Entry 5X8T (electron microscopy, 3.30 A resolution); this record covers chains R and A of the 32 polymer chains in the assembly.

# Chain R
Protein: 50S ribosomal protein L20, chloroplastic
From: Spinacia oleracea
UniProtKB: P28803 (RK20_SPIOL); residues 2-128 here = UniProt positions 2-128
Chain sequence (127 residues; each row starts with the number of its first residue):
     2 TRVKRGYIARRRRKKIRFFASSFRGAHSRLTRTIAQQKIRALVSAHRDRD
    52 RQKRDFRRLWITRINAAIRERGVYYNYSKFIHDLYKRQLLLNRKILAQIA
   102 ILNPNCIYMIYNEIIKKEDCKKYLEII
Disordered / not traced: 2, 118-128

# Chain A
Molecule: 23S rRNA
From: Spinacia oleracea
Sequence (2810 nucleotides; row label = number of the first residue in the row):
     1 UUCAAACGAGGAAAGGCUUACGGUGGAUACCUAGGCACCCAGAGACGAGG
    51 AAGGGCGUAUUAAUCGACGAAAUGCUUCGGGGAGUUGAAAAUAAGCAGAG
   101 AUCCGGAGAUUCCCGAAUAGGUCAACCUUUCGAACUUCUGCUGAAUCCAU
   151 GGGCAGGCAAGAGACAACCUGGCGAACUGAAACAUCUUAGUAGCCAGAGG
   201 AAAAGAAAGCAAAAGCGAUUCCCGUAGUAGCGGCGAGCGAAAUGGGAGCA
   251 GCCUAAACCGUGAAAACGGGGUUGUGGGAGAGCAAUACAAGCGUCGUGCU
   301 GCUAGGCGAAUCAGUGGAGUGCGGAACCCUAGAUGGUGAAAGUCCAGUAG
   351 CCGAAAGCAUCACUAGCUUAUGCUCUGACCCGAGUAGCAUGGGGCACGUG
   401 GAAUCCCGUGUGAAUCAGCAAGGACCACCUUGCAAGGCUAAAUACUCCUG
   451 GGUGACCGAUAGCGAAGUAGUACCGUGAGGGAAGGGUGAAAAGAACCCCC
   501 AUCGGGGAGUGAAAUAGAACAUGAAACCGUAAGCUCUCAAGCAGUGGGAG
   551 GGGGACCAGACCCUGACCGCGUGCCUGUUGAAGAAUGAGCCGGCGACUCA
   601 UAGGCAGUGGCUUGGUUAAGGGAACCCACCGGAGCCGUAGCGAAAGCGAG
   651 UCUUCAUAGGGCAAUUGUCACUGCUUAUGGACCCGAACCUGGGUGAUCUA
   701 UCCAUGACCAGGAUGAAGCUUGGGUGAAACUAAGUGGAGGUCCGAACCGA
   751 CUGAUGUUGAAGAAUCAGCGGAUGAGUUGUGGUUAGGGGUGAAAUGCCAC
   801 UCGAACCCAGAGCUAGCUGGUUCUCCCCGAAAUGCGUUGAGGCGCAGCAG
   851 UUGACUGGACAUCUAGGGGUAAAGCACUGUUUCGGUGCGGGCCGCGAGAG
   901 CGGUACCAAAUCGAGGCAAACUCUGAAUACUAGAUAUGACCUCCAAAUAA
   951 CAGGGGUCAAGGUCGGCCAGUGAGACGAUGGGGGAUAAGCUUCAUCGUCG
  1001 AGAGGGAAACAGCCCGGAUCACCAGCUAAGGCCCCUAAAUGACCGCUCAG
  1051 UGAUAAAGGAGGUAGGGGUGCAGAGACAGCCAGGAGGUUUGCCUAGAAGC
  1101 AGCCACCCUUGAAAGAGUGCGUAAUAGCUCACUGAUCGAGCGCUCUUGCG
  1151 CCGAAGAUGAACGGGGCUAAGCGGUCUGCCGAAGCUGUGGGAUGUAAAAA
  1201 AACAUCGGUAGGGGAGCGUUCCGUGUUAGGGAGAAACGCGUGCGUGAGCC
  1251 GCGUUGGACGAAGCGGAAGCGAGAAUGUCGGCUUGAGUAACGCAAACAUU
  1301 GGUGAGAAUCCAAUGCCCCGAAAACCUAAGGGUUCCUCCGCAAGGUUCGU
  1351 CCACGGAGGGUGAGUCAGGGCCUAAGAUCAGGCCGAAAGGCGUAGUCGAU
  1401 GGACAACAGGUGAAUAUUCCUGUACUACCCCUUGUUGGUCCCGAGGGACG
  1451 GAGGAGGCUAGGUUAGCCGAAAGAUGGUUAUCGGUUCAAGGACGCAAGGU
  1501 GACCCUGUUUUUCAGGGUAAGAAGGGGUAGAGAAAAUGCCUCGAGCCAAU
  1551 GUUCGAGUACCAGGCGCUACGGCGCUGAAGUAACCGAUGCCAUACUCCCA
  1601 GGAAAAGCUCGAACGACCUUCAACAAAAGGGUACCUGUACCCGAAACCGA
  1651 CACAGGUAGGUAGGUAGAGAAUACCUAGGGGCGCGAGACAACUCUCUCUA
  1701 AGGAACUCGGCAAAAUAGCCCCGUAACUUCGGGAGAAGGGGUGCCCCCUC
  1751 ACAAAGGGGGUCGAAGUGACCAGGCCCGGGCGACUGUUUACCAAAAACAC
  1801 AGGUCUCCGCAAAGUCGUAAGACCAUGUAUGGGGGCUGACGCCUGCCCAG
  1851 UGCCGGAAGGUCAAGGAAGUUGGUGACCUGAUGACAGGGGAGCCGGCGAC
  1901 CGAAGCCCCGGUGAACGGCGGCCGUAACUAUAACGGUCCUAAGGUAGCGA
  1951 AAUUCCUUGUCGGGUAAGUUCCGACCCGCACGAAAGGCGUAACGAUCUGG
  2001 GCACUGUCUCGGAGAGAGGCUCGGUGAAAUAGACAUGUCUGUGAAGAUGC
  2051 GGACUACCUGCACCUGGACAGAAAGACCCUAUGAAGCUUUACUGUUCCCU
  2101 GGGAUUGGCUUUGGGCUUUUCCUGCGCAGCUUAGGUGGAAGGCGAAGAAG
  2151 GCCCCCUUCCGGGGGGGCCCGAGCCAUCAGUGAGAUACCACUCUGGAAGA
  2201 GCUAGAAUUCUAACCUUGUGUCAGGACCUACGGGCCAAGGGACAUUCUCA
  2251 GGUAGACAGUUUCUAUGGGGCGUAGGCCUCCCAAAAGGUAACGGAGGCGU
  2301 GCAAAGGUUUCCUCGGGCCGGACGGAGAUUGGCCCUCGAGUGCAAAGGCA
  2351 GAAGGGAGCUUGACUGCAAGACCCACCCGUCGAGCAGGGACGAAAGUCGG
  2401 CCUUAGUGAUCCGACGGUGCCGAGUGGAAGGGCCGUCGCUCAACGGAUAA
  2451 AAGUUACUCUAGGGAUAACAGGCUGAUCUUCCCCAAGAGUUCACAUCGAC
  2501 GGGAAGGUUUGGCACCUCGAUGUCGGCUCUUCGCCACCUGGGGCUGUAGU
  2551 AUGUUCCAAGGGUUGGGCUGUUCGCCCAUUAAAGCGGUACGUGAGCUGGG
  2601 UUCAGAACGUCGUGAGACAGUUCGGUCCAUAUCCGGUGUGGGCGUUAGAG
  2651 CAUUGAGAGGACCUUUCCCUAGUACGAGAGGACCGGGAAGGACGCACCUC
  2701 UGGUGUACCAGUUAUCGUGCCCACGGUAAACGCUGGGUAGCCAAGUGCGG
  2751 AGCGGAUAACUGCUGAAAGCAUCUAAGUAGUAAGCCCACCCCAAGAUGAG
  2801 UGCUCUCCUA
Disordered / not traced: 1

# Chain R / chain A interface
Residue-residue contacts (143):
  Arg3(R) - A455(A)  sugar contact
  Arg3(R) - C456(A)  hydrogen bond to the sugar
  Arg3(R) - C457(A)  salt bridge to the phosphate
  Arg3(R) - U1220(A)  hydrogen bond to the base
  Arg3(R) - C1221(A)  base contact
  Arg3(R) - A1267(A)  base contact
  Arg3(R) - G1269(A)  hydrogen bond to the base
  Val4(R) - C457(A)  phosphate contact
  Val4(R) - G458(A)  phosphate contact
  Val4(R) - A461(A)  sugar contact
  Val4(R) - G1269(A)  base contact
  Lys5(R) - C594(A)  phosphate contact
  Lys5(R) - U1219(A)  hydrogen bond to the base
  Lys5(R) - U1220(A)  sugar contact
  Lys5(R) - A1268(A)  base contact
  Lys5(R) - G1269(A)  sugar contact
  Lys5(R) - C1270(A)  hydrogen bond to the sugar
  Arg6(R) - U28(A)  salt bridge to the phosphate
  Arg6(R) - A29(A)  salt bridge to the phosphate
  Arg6(R) - G458(A)  sugar contact
  Arg6(R) - A459(A)  salt bridge to the phosphate
  Arg6(R) - C594(A)  phosphate contact
  Gly7(R) - U28(A)  sugar contact
  Tyr8(R) - U28(A)  sugar contact
  Tyr8(R) - U1219(A)  sugar contact
  Tyr8(R) - U1220(A)  phosphate contact
  Tyr8(R) - A1236(A)  hydrogen bond to the phosphate
  Tyr8(R) - C1237(A)  phosphate contact
  Ile9(R) - G1218(A)  sugar contact
  Ile9(R) - G1248(A)  phosphate contact
  Ala10(R) - A1272(A)  phosphate contact
  Arg11(R) - A524(A)  hydrogen bond to the sugar
  Arg11(R) - A525(A)  sugar contact
  Arg11(R) - G592(A)  sugar contact
  Arg12(R) - C1237(A)  salt bridge to the phosphate
  Arg13(R) - C823(A)  salt bridge to the phosphate
  Arg13(R) - A1247(A)  hydrogen bond to the phosphate
  Arg13(R) - G1248(A)  salt bridge to the phosphate
  Arg13(R) - G1271(A)  base contact
  Arg14(R) - G592(A)  salt bridge to the phosphate
  Arg14(R) - G593(A)  salt bridge to the phosphate
  Arg14(R) - G1273(A)  salt bridge to the phosphate
  Lys15(R) - G1238(A)  phosphate contact
  Lys15(R) - C1239(A)  salt bridge to the phosphate
  Lys16(R) - A1247(A)  salt bridge to the phosphate
  Lys16(R) - G1248(A)  hydrogen bond to the base
  Arg18(R) - A526(A)  salt bridge to the phosphate
  Phe19(R) - G1240(A)  phosphate contact
  Ser22(R) - U18(A)  phosphate contact
  Ser23(R) - C17(A)  hydrogen bond to the phosphate
  Ser23(R) - U18(A)  phosphate contact
  Ser23(R) - G544(A)  phosphate contact
  Ser23(R) - U564(A)  phosphate contact
  Phe24(R) - A543(A)  sugar contact
  Phe24(R) - G544(A)  phosphate contact
  Phe24(R) - U545(A)  phosphate contact
  Arg25(R) - G16(A)  sugar contact
  Arg25(R) - C17(A)  sugar contact
  Arg25(R) - A543(A)  sugar contact
  Arg25(R) - G544(A)  phosphate contact
  Arg25(R) - A2035(A)  hydrogen bond to the sugar
  Gly26(R) - C17(A)  hydrogen bond to the phosphate
  Ala27(R) - A2033(A)  sugar contact
  His28(R) - A543(A)  base contact
  His28(R) - A2033(A)  sugar contact
  Arg30(R) - A526(A)  sugar contact
  Arg30(R) - C527(A)  salt bridge to the phosphate
  Leu31(R) - A526(A)  phosphate contact
  Leu31(R) - C590(A)  sugar contact
  Leu31(R) - C591(A)  phosphate contact
  Leu31(R) - A2033(A)  sugar contact
  Thr32(R) - C591(A)  hydrogen bond to the phosphate
  Thr32(R) - G592(A)  phosphate contact
  Arg33(R) - A588(A)  hydrogen bond to the sugar
  Arg33(R) - C590(A)  salt bridge to the phosphate
  Arg33(R) - C591(A)  hydrogen bond to the phosphate
  Arg33(R) - G1273(A)  hydrogen bond to the base
  Arg33(R) - A1274(A)  base contact
  Thr34(R) - A2033(A)  sugar contact
  Ala36(R) - G1273(A)  base contact
  Gln37(R) - G573(A)  hydrogen bond to the sugar
  Gln37(R) - C574(A)  sugar contact
  Gln37(R) - G2032(A)  base contact
  Gln38(R) - A543(A)  hydrogen bond to the phosphate
  Arg41(R) - C542(A)  sugar contact
  Arg41(R) - A543(A)  phosphate contact
  Arg41(R) - G573(A)  salt bridge to the phosphate
  Arg41(R) - C574(A)  salt bridge to the phosphate
  Ala42(R) - G544(A)  sugar contact
  Ala42(R) - U545(A)  sugar contact
  Ser45(R) - G544(A)  base contact
  Ser45(R) - U545(A)  hydrogen bond to the sugar
  Ala46(R) - U545(A)  sugar contact
  Arg48(R) - G571(A)  hydrogen bond to the sugar
  Arg48(R) - A1183(A)  base contact
  Asp49(R) - G544(A)  base contact
  Asp49(R) - U545(A)  hydrogen bond to the sugar
  Asp49(R) - G546(A)  sugar contact
  Asp49(R) - G569(A)  hydrogen bond to the base
  Asp49(R) - C570(A)  base contact
  Arg50(R) - A1021(A)  salt bridge to the phosphate
  Arg50(R) - C1022(A)  salt bridge to the phosphate
  Asp51(R) - A1183(A)  base contact
  Arg52(R) - G569(A)  base contact
  Arg52(R) - C570(A)  hydrogen bond to the sugar
  Gln53(R) - G546(A)  hydrogen bond to the sugar
  Gln53(R) - C1023(A)  phosphate contact
  Lys54(R) - C1022(A)  salt bridge to the phosphate
  Lys54(R) - C1023(A)  phosphate contact
  Arg55(R) - A1182(A)  phosphate contact
  Phe57(R) - G547(A)  sugar contact
  Phe57(R) - C1023(A)  sugar contact
  Arg58(R) - G1025(A)  phosphate contact
  Arg58(R) - A1182(A)  salt bridge to the phosphate
  Arg58(R) - A1183(A)  salt bridge to the phosphate
  Arg59(R) - A1037(A)  hydrogen bond to the sugar
  Trp61(R) - C1023(A)  base contact
  Trp61(R) - A1024(A)  phosphate contact
  Ile62(R) - A1037(A)  sugar contact
  Ile62(R) - A1038(A)  sugar contact
  Thr63(R) - A1037(A)  sugar contact
  Thr63(R) - A1038(A)  phosphate contact
  Asn66(R) - A1038(A)  hydrogen bond to the phosphate
  Asn66(R) - A1039(A)  hydrogen bond to the phosphate
  Arg70(R) - A1039(A)  salt bridge to the phosphate
  Arg70(R) - U1040(A)  salt bridge to the phosphate
  Asn77(R) - A1039(A)  phosphate contact
  Asn77(R) - U1040(A)  hydrogen bond to the phosphate
  Tyr78(R) - A1038(A)  sugar contact
  Tyr78(R) - A1039(A)  hydrogen bond to the phosphate
  Ser79(R) - A1039(A)  hydrogen bond to the phosphate
  Ser79(R) - G1178(A)  hydrogen bond to the sugar
  Ser79(R) - C1179(A)  hydrogen bond to the sugar
  Ile82(R) - C1179(A)  phosphate contact
  His83(R) - G1178(A)  hydrogen bond to the sugar
  Tyr86(R) - G1025(A)  hydrogen bond to the phosphate
  Tyr86(R) - C1026(A)  hydrogen bond to the phosphate
  Leu92(R) - G1025(A)  sugar contact
  Arg94(R) - A1024(A)  sugar contact
  Arg94(R) - G1025(A)  hydrogen bond to the sugar
  Lys95(R) - G1025(A)  phosphate contact
  Lys95(R) - C1026(A)  salt bridge to the phosphate
  Lys95(R) - C1180(A)  salt bridge to the phosphate
Other interface residues (no listed pair), chain R (64 interface residues in all): Ser29, His47, Asp56, Tyr75
Other interface residues (no listed pair), chain A (75 interface residues in all): A27, C1020, G1041, G1181

# Overview
64 residues of chain R face 75 of chain A across their interface, with 36 hydrogen bonds and 26 salt bridges.
Polar contacts include Arg3(R)-U1220(A), Arg3(R)-G1269(A) and Lys5(R)-U1219(A).
Here chain R is 50S ribosomal protein L20, chloroplastic and chain A is 23S rRNA, both from Spinacia oleracea.
Entry 5X8T (Structure of the 50S large subunit of chloroplast ribosome from spinach) was determined by
electron microscopy, deposited together with 5X8P and 5X8R.
